5YBV - chains A and B of the 4 polymer chains in the assembly; structure by X-ray diffraction, 2.12 A resolution.

# Chain A
Protein: KN motif and ankyrin repeat domain-containing protein 2
Organism: Homo sapiens
Reference sequence: Q63ZY3 (KANK2_HUMAN); residue numbers follow UniProt; this construct covers 578-832
Chain sequence (258 residues; numbered 575 to 832; the number before each row is that of its first residue):
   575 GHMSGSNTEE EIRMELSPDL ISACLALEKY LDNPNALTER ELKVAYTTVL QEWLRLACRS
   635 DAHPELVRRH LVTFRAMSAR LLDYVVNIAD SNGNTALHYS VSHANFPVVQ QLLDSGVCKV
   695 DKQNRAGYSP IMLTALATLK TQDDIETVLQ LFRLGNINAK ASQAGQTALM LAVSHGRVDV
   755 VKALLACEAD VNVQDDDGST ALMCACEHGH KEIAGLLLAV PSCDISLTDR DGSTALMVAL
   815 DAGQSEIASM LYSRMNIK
Not modelled in the structure: 575-587, 832
Sequence notes: expression tag (575-577)

# Chain B
Protein: KN motif and ankyrin repeat domain-containing protein 2
Organism: Homo sapiens
Reference sequence: Q63ZY3 (KANK2_HUMAN); residues 578-832 here = UniProt positions 578-832
Chain sequence (261 residues; each row starts with the number of its first residue):
   572 GHMGHMSGSN TEEEIRMELS PDLISACLAL EKYLDNPNAL TERELKVAYT TVLQEWLRLA
   632 CRSDAHPELV RRHLVTFRAM SARLLDYVVN IADSNGNTAL HYSVSHANFP VVQQLLDSGV
   692 CKVDKQNRAG YSPIMLTALA TLKTQDDIET VLQLFRLGNI NAKASQAGQT ALMLAVSHGR
   752 VDVVKALLAC EADVNVQDDD GSTALMCACE HGHKEIAGLL LAVPSCDISL TDRDGSTALM
   812 VALDAGQSEI ASMLYSRMNI K
Not modelled in the structure: 572-587, 831-832
Sequence notes: expression tag (572-577)

# Interface between chain A and chain B
Pairs across the interface - 10 pairs, chain A then chain B:
  D606(A) with K693(B), salt bridge; K696(B), salt bridge
  A653(A) with G690(B)
  R654(A) with D657(B), salt bridge; N661(B); K693(B)
  D657(A) with R654(B), salt bridge
  N661(A) with R654(B)
  G690(A) with A653(B)
  K693(A) with R654(B)
Interface residues without a listed pair, chain A (8 interface residues in all): V691
Interface residues without a listed pair, chain B (9 interface residues in all): D606, V691

# In short
Chain A and chain B form an interface of 8 and 9 residues respectively; the contacts include 4 salt bridges.
Polar contacts include D606(A)-K693(B), D606(A)-K696(B) and R654(A)-D657(B).
Chain A is KN motif and ankyrin repeat domain-containing protein 2 and chain B is KN motif and ankyrin repeat
domain-containing protein 2, both from Homo sapiens; the structure, The structure of the KANK2 ankyrin domain
with the KIF21A peptide, was determined by X-ray diffraction (same publication as 5YBJ and 5YBU).
